PDB entry 4PKN | X-ray diffraction, 3.66 A resolution | chains D and R of the 28 polymer chains in the assembly

[Chain D]
Protein: 60 kDa chaperonin
From: Escherichia coli
Reference sequence: Q548M1 (Q548M1_ECOLX); numbering as in UniProt (aligned over 1-548)
Sequence (548 residues; row label = number of the first residue in the row):
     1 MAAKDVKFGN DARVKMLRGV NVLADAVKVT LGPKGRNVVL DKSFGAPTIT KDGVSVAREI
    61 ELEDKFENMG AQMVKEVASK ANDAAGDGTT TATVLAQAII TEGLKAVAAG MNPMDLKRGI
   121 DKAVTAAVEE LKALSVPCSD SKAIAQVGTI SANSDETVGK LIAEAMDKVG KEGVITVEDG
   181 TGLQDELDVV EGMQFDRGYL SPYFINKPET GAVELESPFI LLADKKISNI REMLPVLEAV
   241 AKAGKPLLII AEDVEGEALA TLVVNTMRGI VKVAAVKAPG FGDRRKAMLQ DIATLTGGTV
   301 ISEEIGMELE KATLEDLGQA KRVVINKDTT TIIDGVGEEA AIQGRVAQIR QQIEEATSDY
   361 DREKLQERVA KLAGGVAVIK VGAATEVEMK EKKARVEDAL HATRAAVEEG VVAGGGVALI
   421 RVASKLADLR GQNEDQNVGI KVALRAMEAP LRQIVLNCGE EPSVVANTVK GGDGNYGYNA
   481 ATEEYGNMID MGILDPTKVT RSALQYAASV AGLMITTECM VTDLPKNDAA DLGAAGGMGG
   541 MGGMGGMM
Unresolved in the structure: 1, 526-548
Metal / ion sites: K+: Thr30, Lys51, Thr90 (together with ADP); Mg2+: Asp87 (together with ADP)
Residues lining bound ligands:
  - ADP (adenosine-5'-diphosphate): Thr30, Leu31, Gly32, Pro33, Lys51, Asp87, Gly88, Thr89, Thr90, Thr91, Ile150, Gly414, Gly415, Gly416, Ile454, Tyr478, Asn479, Ala480, Ala481, Met488, Ile493, Asp495
  - beryllium trifluoride (BEF): Thr30, Lys51, Asp52, Gly53, Gly86, Asp87, Gly88, Thr89, Thr90, Asp398
What the authors report for this chain:
  - binding site for beryllium trifluoride: Gly88

[Chain R]
Protein: 10 kDa chaperonin
From: Escherichia coli
Reference sequence: Q7BGE6 (Q7BGE6_ECOLX); residues 1-97 here = UniProt positions 1-97
Sequence (97 residues; row label = number of the first residue in the row):
     1 MNIRPLHDRV IVKRKEVETK SAGGIVLTGS AAAKSTRGEV LAVGNGRILE NGEVKPLDVK
    61 VGDIVIFNDG YGVKSEKIDN EEVLIMSESD ILAIVEA

[How chain D and chain R interact]
Residue-residue contacts (14):
  Glu238(D) - Leu27(R)
  Ala239(D) - Gly24(R)
  Lys242(D) - Ile25(R)
  Glu257(D) - Ser30(R)
  Glu257(D) - Ala31(R)
  Thr261(D) - Thr28(R)
  Thr261(D) - Gly29(R)
  Thr261(D) - Ser30(R)  hydrogen bond (side chain-backbone)
  Val264(D) - Thr28(R)
  Asn265(D) - Val26(R)
  Asn265(D) - Leu27(R)
  Asn265(D) - Thr28(R)  hydrogen bond (side chain-backbone)
  Ile270(D) - Val26(R)
  Ile270(D) - Leu27(R)  hydrophobic
Other interface residues (no listed pair), chain D (12 interface residues in all): Arg231, Pro235, Ala260, Arg268
Other interface residues (no listed pair), chain R (11 interface residues in all): Glu18, Lys20, Gly23

[In short]
The interface between chain D and chain R involves 12 residues on one side and 11 on the other; the contacts
include 2 hydrogen bonds. Polar contacts include Thr261(D)-Ser30(R) and Asn265(D)-Thr28(R). Chain D binds ADP
and beryllium trifluoride. Thr30(D), Lys51(D) and Thr90(D) form the K+ site. From the paper: a binding site
for beryllium trifluoride at Gly88(D).
Chain D is 60 kDa chaperonin and chain R is 10 kDa chaperonin, both from Escherichia coli; the structure,
Crystal structure of the football-shaped GroEL-GroES2-(ADPBeFx)14 complex containing substrate Rubisco, was
determined by X-ray diffraction together with 4PKO from the same study.
